PDB entry 6G0A | X-ray diffraction, 2.62 A resolution | chains A and P of the 3 polymer chains in the assembly

Chain A:
Molecule: DNA polymerase epsilon catalytic subunit A
From: Saccharomyces cerevisiae (strain ATCC 204508 / S288c)
Notes: EC 2.7.7.7
Reference sequence: P21951 (DPOE_YEAST); residue numbers follow UniProt; this construct covers 1-1186
Chain sequence (1191 residues; row label = number of the first residue in the row; numbers below 1 keep their minus sign (Gly-4 is residue -4)):
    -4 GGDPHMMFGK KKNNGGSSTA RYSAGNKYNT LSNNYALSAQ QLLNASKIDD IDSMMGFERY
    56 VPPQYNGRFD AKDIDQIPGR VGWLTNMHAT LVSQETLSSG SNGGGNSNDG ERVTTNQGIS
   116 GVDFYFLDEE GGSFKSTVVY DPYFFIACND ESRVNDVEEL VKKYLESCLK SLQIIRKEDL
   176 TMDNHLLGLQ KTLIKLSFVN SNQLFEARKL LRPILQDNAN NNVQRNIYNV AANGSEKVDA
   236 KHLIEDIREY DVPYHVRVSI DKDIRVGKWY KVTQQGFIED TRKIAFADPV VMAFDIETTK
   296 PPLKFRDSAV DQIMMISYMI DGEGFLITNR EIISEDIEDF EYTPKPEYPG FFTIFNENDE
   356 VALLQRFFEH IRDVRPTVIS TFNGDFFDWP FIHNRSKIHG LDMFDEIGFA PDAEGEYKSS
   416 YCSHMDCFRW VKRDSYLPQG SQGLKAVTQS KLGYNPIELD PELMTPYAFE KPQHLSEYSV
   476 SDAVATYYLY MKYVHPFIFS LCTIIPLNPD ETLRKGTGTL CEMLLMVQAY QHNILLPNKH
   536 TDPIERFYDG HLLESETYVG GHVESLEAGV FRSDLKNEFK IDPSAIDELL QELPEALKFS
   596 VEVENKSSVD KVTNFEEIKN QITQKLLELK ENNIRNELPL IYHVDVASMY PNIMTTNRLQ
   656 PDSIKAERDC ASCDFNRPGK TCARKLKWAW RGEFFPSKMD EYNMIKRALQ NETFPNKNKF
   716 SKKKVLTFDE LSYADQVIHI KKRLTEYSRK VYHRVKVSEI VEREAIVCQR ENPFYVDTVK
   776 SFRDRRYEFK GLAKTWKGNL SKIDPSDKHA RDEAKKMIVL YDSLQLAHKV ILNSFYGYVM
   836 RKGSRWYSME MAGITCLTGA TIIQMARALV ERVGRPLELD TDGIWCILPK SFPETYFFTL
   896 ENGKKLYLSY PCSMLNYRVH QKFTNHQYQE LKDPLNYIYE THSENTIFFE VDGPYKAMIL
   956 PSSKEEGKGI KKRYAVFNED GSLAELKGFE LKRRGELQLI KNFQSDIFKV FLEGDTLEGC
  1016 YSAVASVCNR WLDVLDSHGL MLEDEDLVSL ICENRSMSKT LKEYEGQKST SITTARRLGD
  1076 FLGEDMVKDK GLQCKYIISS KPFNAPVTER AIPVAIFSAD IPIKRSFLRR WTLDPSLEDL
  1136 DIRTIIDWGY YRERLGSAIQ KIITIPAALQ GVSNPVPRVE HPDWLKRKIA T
Not modelled in the structure: -4 to 27, 91-109, 215-219, 225-232, 664-675, 712-716, 798-803
Differences from the reference sequence: expression tag (-4 to 0); engineered mutation Arg301 (Pro in P21951)
Metal / ion sites: Ca2+ site 1: Asp290, Glu292, Asp477; Ca2+ site 2: Asp640, Val641, Asp877 (together with 2'-deoxyadenosine 5'-triphosphate); Fe ion: Cys677, Cys763
Residues lining bound ligands: 2'-deoxyadenosine 5'-triphosphate (DTP): Tyr431, Asp640, Val641, Ala642, Ser643, Met644, Tyr645, Pro646, Arg781, Lys824, Val825, Asn828, Tyr831, Thr876, Asp877
Curated features (UniProtKB/Swiss-Prot):
  - mutagenesis: Met644 (M644G: Increases rates of C-to-A transversion substitutions; M644I: In POL2-9; temperature-sensitive mutant), Pro710 (P710S: In POL2-18; temperature-sensitive mutant)
What the authors report for this chain:
  - Ca2+ coordination: Asp290, Glu292, Asp477
  - binding site for 2'-deoxyadenosine 5'-triphosphate: Arg781, Lys824
  - binding site for the 11-nt DNA strand (chain P): Lys967, Arg988
  - catalytic residues: Asp290, Glu292, Asp383, Asp477, Asp640, Asp877 (citing earlier work)
  - contacts within the chain: Thr293-Arg301 (water-mediated contact), Glu292-Arg301 (salt bridge)
  - mutagenesis - P301R: decreased catalytic activity on exonuclease
  - mutagenesis - P301R: unchanged expression

Chain P:
Molecule: 11-nt DNA strand
Sequence (11 nucleotides; each row starts with the number of its first residue):
     1 TAACCGCGTT C
Modified / non-standard residues: DOC (2',3'-dideoxycytidine-5'-monophosphate) at position 11

Chain A / chain P interface:
Contacting residue pairs (32):
  Pro433(A) with DT9(P), phosphate contact
  Gln434(A) with DG8(P), sugar contact; DT9(P), hydrogen bond to the phosphate
  Gly435(A) with DT9(P), hydrogen bond to the phosphate
  Arg749(A) with DA3(P), salt bridge to the phosphate; DC4(P), phosphate contact
  Val750(A) with DC4(P), hydrogen bond to the phosphate
  Lys751(A) with DC4(P), salt bridge to the phosphate
  Asp875(A) with DT10(P), phosphate contact; DOC_11(P), sugar contact
  Thr876(A) with DOC_11(P), sugar contact
  Asp877(A) with DOC_11(P), sugar contact
  Lys967(A) with DT10(P), hydrogen bond to the base
  Tyr969(A) with DOC_11(P), hydrogen bond to the phosphate
  Leu981(A) with DT10(P), phosphate contact
  Lys982(A) with DT10(P), phosphate contact; DOC_11(P), salt bridge to the phosphate
  Gly983(A) with DT9(P), phosphate contact; DT10(P), hydrogen bond to the phosphate
  Lys987(A) with DT9(P), phosphate contact; DT10(P), salt bridge to the phosphate
  Arg988(A) with DC7(P), hydrogen bond to the base; DG8(P), hydrogen bond to the sugar; DT9(P), phosphate contact
  Arg989(A) with DG8(P), salt bridge to the phosphate; DT9(P), hydrogen bond to the phosphate
  Ser1051(A) with DC7(P), sugar contact; DG8(P), phosphate contact
  Met1052(A) with DC7(P), phosphate contact
  Ser1053(A) with DC7(P), hydrogen bond to the phosphate
  Tyr1059(A) with DC7(P), hydrogen bond to the phosphate
  Gln1062(A) with DG6(P), hydrogen bond to the phosphate
Also at the interface, not in a pair above, chain A (25 interface residues in all): Glu873, Arg1050, Lys1054
Also at the interface, not in a pair above, chain P (9 interface residues in all): DC5

Summary:
The interface between chain A and chain P involves 25 residues on one side and 9 on the other; the contacts
include 12 hydrogen bonds and 5 salt bridges. Polar pairs include Lys967(A)-DT10(P), Arg988(A)-DC7(P) and
Arg988(A)-DG8(P). The paper reports catalytic residues Asp290(A), Glu292(A) and Asp383(A) among others; P301R
of chain A reduces catalytic activity on exonuclease.
Here chain A is DNA polymerase epsilon catalytic subunit A (Saccharomyces cerevisiae (strain ATCC 204508 /
S288c)) and chain P is an 11-nt DNA strand. Entry 6G0A (The crystal structure of the Pol2 catalytic domain of
DNA polymerase epsilon carrying a P301R substitution) was determined by X-ray diffraction (same publication as
6FWK and 6I8A).
